7OM6 - chains B and E of the 6 polymer chains in the assembly; structure by X-ray diffraction, 2.18 A resolution.

== Chain B ==
Name: RNA-dependent RNA polymerase
From: Thosea asigna virus
UniProt: Q6A562 (Q6A562_9VIRU); residues 11-671 here = UniProt positions 11-671
Chain sequence (684 residues; row label = number of the first residue in the row; numbers below 1 keep their minus sign (Met-12 is residue -12)):
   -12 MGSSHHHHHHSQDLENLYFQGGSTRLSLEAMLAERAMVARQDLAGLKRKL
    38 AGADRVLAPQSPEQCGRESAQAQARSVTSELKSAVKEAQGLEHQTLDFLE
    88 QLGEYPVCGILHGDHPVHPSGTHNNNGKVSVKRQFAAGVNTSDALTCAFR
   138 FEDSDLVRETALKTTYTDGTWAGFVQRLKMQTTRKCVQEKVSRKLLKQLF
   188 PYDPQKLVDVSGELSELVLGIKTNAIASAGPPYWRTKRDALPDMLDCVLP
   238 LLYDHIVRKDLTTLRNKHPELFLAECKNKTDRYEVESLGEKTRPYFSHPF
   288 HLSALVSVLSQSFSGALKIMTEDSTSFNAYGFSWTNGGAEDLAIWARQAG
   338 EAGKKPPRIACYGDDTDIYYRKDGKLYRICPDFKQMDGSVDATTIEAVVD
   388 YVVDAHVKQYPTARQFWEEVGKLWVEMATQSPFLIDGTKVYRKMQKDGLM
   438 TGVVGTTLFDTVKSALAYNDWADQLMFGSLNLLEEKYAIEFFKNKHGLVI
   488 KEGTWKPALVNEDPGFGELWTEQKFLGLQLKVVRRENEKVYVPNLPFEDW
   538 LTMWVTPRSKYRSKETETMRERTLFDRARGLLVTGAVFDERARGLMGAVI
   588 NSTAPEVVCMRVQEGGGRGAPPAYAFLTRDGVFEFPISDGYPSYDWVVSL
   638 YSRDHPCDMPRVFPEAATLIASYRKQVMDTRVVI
Not modelled in the structure: -12 to 10, 127-128, 548-551, 603-623
Construct notes: initiating methionine (-12); expression tag (-11 to 10)
From the paper describing this entry:
  - binding site for the 8-nt RNA strand: Thr210, Ser215, Lys224, Lys264, Tyr282, Arg545
  - binding site for the 8-nt RNA strand (chain E): Arg12
  - binding site for the 8-nt RNA strand: Arg269, Tyr349, Asp351, Thr444, Arg564

== Chain E ==
Molecule: 8-nt RNA strand
From: synthetic construct
Sequence (8 nucleotides; each row starts with the number of its first residue):
     1 CAAAAUUU

== Interface between chain B and chain E ==
Pairs across the interface (43):
  Tyr153(B) with C1(E), base contact
  Thr210(B) with A3(E), phosphate contact
  Asn211(B) with C1(E), sugar contact
  Ile213(B) with C1(E), phosphate contact
  Ala214(B) with C1(E), sugar contact; A2(E), phosphate contact; A3(E), phosphate contact
  Ser215(B) with A2(E), hydrogen bond to the phosphate
  Lys224(B) with A2(E), phosphate contact; A3(E), salt bridge to the phosphate
  Lys264(B) with A2(E), salt bridge to the phosphate
  Lys266(B) with A2(E), base contact
  Tyr282(B) with C1(E), phosphate contact; A2(E), stacking on the base
  Phe283(B) with A2(E), sugar contact
  Ser284(B) with A2(E), sugar contact
  Ser294(B) with A4(E), hydrogen bond to the phosphate
  Gln298(B) with A4(E), hydrogen bond to the phosphate
  Tyr317(B) with A4(E), hydrogen bond to the sugar; A5(E), sugar contact
  Gly318(B) with A5(E), hydrogen bond to the sugar; U6(E), sugar contact
  Phe319(B) with U6(E), sugar contact
  Ser320(B) with U6(E), hydrogen bond to the sugar; U7(E), sugar contact
  Thr322(B) with U7(E), sugar contact
  Tyr349(B) with A5(E), hydrogen bond to the sugar
  Thr438(B) with A2(E), base contact
  Gly439(B) with A2(E), hydrogen bond to the sugar; A3(E), sugar contact
  Val440(B) with A3(E), hydrogen bond to the sugar
  Val441(B) with A3(E), sugar contact; A4(E), phosphate contact
  Gly442(B) with A3(E), hydrogen bond to the sugar
  Thr443(B) with A3(E), sugar contact
  Thr444(B) with A3(E), base contact
  Arg545(B) with C1(E), hydrogen bond to the base
  Lys547(B) with C1(E), hydrogen bond to the phosphate
  Val570(B) with U7(E), sugar contact
  Trp633(B) with U8(E), sugar contact
  Leu637(B) with U7(E), phosphate contact; U8(E), phosphate contact
  Met646(B) with U8(E), sugar contact
Also at the interface, not in a pair above, chain B (37 interface residues in all): Lys209, Ser301, Trp321, Gly602

== Overview ==
37 residues of chain B face 8 of chain E across their interface, with 12 hydrogen bonds, 2 salt bridges and 1
aromatic stacking contact. Polar pairs include Arg545(B)-C1(E), Tyr317(B)-A4(E) and Gly318(B)-A5(E). The paper
reports a binding site for the 8-nt RNA strand at Thr210(B), Ser215(B) and Lys224(B) among others; a binding
site for the 8-nt RNA strand (chain E) at Arg12(B).
Chain B is RNA-dependent RNA polymerase (Thosea asigna virus) and chain E is an 8-nt RNA strand (synthetic
construct); the structure, Thosea asigna virus RdRP domain in complex with RNA, was determined by X-ray
diffraction together with 7OM2, 7OM7, 7OM9 and 7OMA from the same study.
